7JV6 - chains A and L of the 9 polymer chains in the assembly; structure by electron microscopy, 3.00 A resolution.

[Chain A]
Molecule: Spike glycoprotein
Source organism: Severe acute respiratory syndrome coronavirus 2
UniProtKB: P0DTC2 (SPIKE_SARS2); residue numbers follow UniProt; this construct covers 14-1211
Amino-acid sequence (1281 residues; numbered -18 to 1262; the number before each row is that of its first residue; numbers below 1 keep their minus sign (Met-18 is residue -18)):
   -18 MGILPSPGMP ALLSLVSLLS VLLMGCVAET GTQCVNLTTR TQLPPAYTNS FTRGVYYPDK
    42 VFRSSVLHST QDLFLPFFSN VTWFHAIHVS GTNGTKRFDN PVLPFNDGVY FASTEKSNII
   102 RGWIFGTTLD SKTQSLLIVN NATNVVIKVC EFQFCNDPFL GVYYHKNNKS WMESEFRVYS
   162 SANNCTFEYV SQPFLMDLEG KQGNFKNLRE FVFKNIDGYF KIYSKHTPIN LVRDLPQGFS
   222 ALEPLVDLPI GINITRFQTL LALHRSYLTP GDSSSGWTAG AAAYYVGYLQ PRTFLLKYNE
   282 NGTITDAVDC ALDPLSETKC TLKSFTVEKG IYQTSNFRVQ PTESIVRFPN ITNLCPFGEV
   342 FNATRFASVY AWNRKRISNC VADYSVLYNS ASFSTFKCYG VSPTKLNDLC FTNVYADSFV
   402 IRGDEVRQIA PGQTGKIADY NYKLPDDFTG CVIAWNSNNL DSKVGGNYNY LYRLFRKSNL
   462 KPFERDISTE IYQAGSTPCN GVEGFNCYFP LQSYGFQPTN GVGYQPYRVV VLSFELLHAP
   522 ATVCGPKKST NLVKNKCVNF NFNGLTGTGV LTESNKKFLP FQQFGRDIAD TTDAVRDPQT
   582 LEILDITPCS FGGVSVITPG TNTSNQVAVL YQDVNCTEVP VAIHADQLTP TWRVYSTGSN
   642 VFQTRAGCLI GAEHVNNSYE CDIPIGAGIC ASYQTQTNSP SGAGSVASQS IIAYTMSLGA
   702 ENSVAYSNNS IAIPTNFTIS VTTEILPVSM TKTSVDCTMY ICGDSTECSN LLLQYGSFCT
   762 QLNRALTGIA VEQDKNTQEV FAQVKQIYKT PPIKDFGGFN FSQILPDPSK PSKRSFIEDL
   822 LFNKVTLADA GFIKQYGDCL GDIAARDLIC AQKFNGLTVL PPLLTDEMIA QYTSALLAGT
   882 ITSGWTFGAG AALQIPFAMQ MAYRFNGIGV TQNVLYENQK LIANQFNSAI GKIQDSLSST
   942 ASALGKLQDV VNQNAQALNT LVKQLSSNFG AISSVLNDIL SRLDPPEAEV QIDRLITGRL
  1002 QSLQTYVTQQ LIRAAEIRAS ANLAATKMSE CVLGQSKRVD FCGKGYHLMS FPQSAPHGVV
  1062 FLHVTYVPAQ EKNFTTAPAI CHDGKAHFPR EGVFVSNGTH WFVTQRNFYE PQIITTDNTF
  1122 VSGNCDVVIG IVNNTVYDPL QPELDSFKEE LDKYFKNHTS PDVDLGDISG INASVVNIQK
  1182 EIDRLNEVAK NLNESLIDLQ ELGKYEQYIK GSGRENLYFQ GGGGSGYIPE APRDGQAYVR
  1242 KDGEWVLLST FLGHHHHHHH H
Not modelled in the structure: -18 to 26, 70-79, 109-115, 144-164, 173-185, 246-262, 445-446, 468-479, 502, 621-640, 677-689, 828-853, 1146-1262
Sequence notes: expression tag (-18 to 13, 1212-1262); engineered mutation Ser682 (Arg in P0DTC2), Gly683 (Arg in P0DTC2), Gly685 (Arg in P0DTC2), Pro986 (Lys in P0DTC2), Pro987 (Val in P0DTC2)
UniProt features mapped onto this chain:
  - region: Asn280 to Cys301 (Putative superantigen), Arg403 to Asp405 (Integrin-binding motif), Asn448 to Phe456 (Immunodominant HLA epitope recognized by the CD8+), Pro681, Ala684 (Putative superantigen), Ser816 to Tyr837 (Fusion peptide 1), Lys835 to Phe855 (Fusion peptide 2), Asp1163 to Glu1202 (Heptad repeat 2)
  - site: Arg815, Ser816 (Cleavage)
  - glycosylation: Asn17 (N-linked (GlcNAc...) (complex) asparagine), Asn61 (N-linked (GlcNAc...) (hybrid) asparagine), Asn74 (N-linked (GlcNAc...) (complex) asparagine), Asn122 (N-linked (GlcNAc...) (hybrid) asparagine), Asn149 (N-linked (GlcNAc...) (complex) asparagine), Asn165 (N-linked (GlcNAc...) (complex) asparagine), Asn234 (N-linked (GlcNAc...) (high mannose) asparagine), Asn282 (N-linked (GlcNAc...) (complex) asparagine), Thr323 (O-linked (GalNAc) threonine), Ser325 (O-linked (HexNAc...) serine), Asn331 (N-linked (GlcNAc...) (complex) asparagine), Asn343 (N-linked (GlcNAc...) (complex) asparagine), Asn603 (N-linked (GlcNAc...) (hybrid) asparagine), Asn616 (N-linked (GlcNAc...) (complex) asparagine), Asn657 (N-linked (GlcNAc...) (complex) asparagine), Thr676 (O-linked (GlcNAc...) threonine), Thr678 (O-linked (GlcNAc...) threonine), Asn709 (N-linked (GlcNAc...) (high mannose) asparagine), Asn717 (N-linked (GlcNAc...) (hybrid) asparagine), Asn801 (N-linked (GlcNAc...) (hybrid) asparagine) and 6 more in UniProt
  - natural variant: Leu18 (L18F: In strain: Beta/B.1.351, Gamma/P.1 and 1 more), Thr19 (T19I: In strain: Omicron/BQ.1.1, Omicron/XBB.1.5 and 1 more; T19R: In strain: Delta/B.1.617.2, Omicron/BA.2 and 4 more), Thr20 (T20N: In strain: Gamma/P.1), Leu24 to Ala27 (sequence variant, change not given here; In strain: Omicron/BA.2, Omicron/BA.2.12.1 and 6 more), Pro26 (P26S: In strain: Gamma/P.1), Gln52 (Q52H: In strain: Omicron/EG.5.1), Ala67 (A67V: In strain: Eta/B.1.525, Omicron/BA.1), His69 to Val70 (deletion: In strain: Alpha/B.1.1.7, Eta/B.1.525 and 5 more), Gly75 (G75V: In strain: Lambda/C.37), Thr76 (T76I: In strain: Lambda/C.37), Asp80 (D80A: In strain: Beta/B.1.351), Val83 (V83A: In strain: Omicron/XBB.1.5, Omicron/EG.5.1), 80 further natural variant entries in UniProt
  - mutagenesis: His69 to Val70 (Increased incorporation of cleaved spike into virions), Asn121 (N121Q: Partial loss of biliverdin affinity), Arg190 (R190K: Partial loss of biliverdin affinity), Asn234 (N234Q: Increased resistance to neutralizing antibodies), Asn331 (N331Q: Reduced viral infectivity), Asn343 (N343Q: Reduced viral infectivity), Leu452 (L452R: Increased resistance to neutralizing antibodies. Decreases HLA binding to NF9 epitope. Increased binding affinity to human ACE2), Tyr453 (Y453F: Decreased HLA binding to NF9 epitope. Increased binding affinity to human ACE2), Ala475 (A475V: Increased resistance to neutralizing antibodies), Val483 (V483A: Increased resistance to neutralizing antibodies), Glu484 (E484D: Increased replication in human TMEM106B overexpressing cells), Phe490 (F490L: Increased resistance to neutralizing antibodies and human covalescent sera neutralization), 12 further mutagenesis entries in UniProt
Disulfides: Cys131-Cys166, Cys291-Cys301, Cys336-Cys361, Cys379-Cys432, Cys391-Cys525, Cys480-Cys488, Cys538-Cys590, Cys617-Cys649, Cys662-Cys671, Cys738-Cys760, Cys743-Cys749, Cys1032-Cys1043, Cys1082-Cys1126
Covalently attached groups: N-acetylglucosamine (NAG) linked to Asn61, Asn122, Asn165, Asn234, Asn282, Asn331, Asn343, Asn603, Asn616, Asn657, Asn709, Asn717, Asn801, Asn1074, Asn1098, Asn1134
Small-molecule neighbours: N-acetylglucosamine (NAG; 2-acetamido-2-deoxy-beta-D-glucopyranose): Arg457, Lys462, Glu465
From the paper describing this entry:
  - post-translational modification sites: Asn343

[Chain L]
Molecule: S2H13 Fab light chain
Source organism: Homo sapiens
Notes: antibody fragment or engineered binder
Amino-acid sequence (110 residues; each row starts with the number of its first residue):
     1 QAVVTQEPSL TVSPGGTVTL TCGSSTGAVT SGHYPYWFQQ KPGQAPRTLI YDTSNKHSWT
    61 PARFSGSLLG GKAALTLSGA RPEDEAEYYC LLSYSGARGV FGGGTKLTVL
Not modelled in the structure: 1
Disulfides: Cys22-Cys90

[Chain A / chain L interface]
Pairs across the interface (7; chain A residue first):
  Tyr449(A) - Ala62(L)
  Tyr449(A) - Arg63(L)
  Tyr449(A) - Ser78(L)
  Glu484(A) - His57(L)
  Glu484(A) - Ser58(L)  hydrogen bond (side chain-backbone)
  Phe490(A) - Ser58(L)
  Ser494(A) - Ala62(L)
Interface residues without a listed pair, chain A (6 interface residues in all): Gly447, Gln498

[Overview]
Chain A and chain L form an interface of 6 and 5 residues respectively; the contacts include 1 hydrogen bond.
Its one hydrogen-bonded contact is Glu484(A)-Ser58(L). Chain A binds N-acetylglucosamine. N-acetylglucosamine
is covalently linked to Asn61(A), Asn122(A), Asn165(A), Asn234(A), Asn282(A) and Asn331(A) and 10 more. From
the paper: a modification site at Asn343(A).
Chain A is Spike glycoprotein (Severe acute respiratory syndrome coronavirus 2) and chain L is S2H13 Fab light
chain (Homo sapiens); the structure, SARS-CoV-2 spike in complex with the S2H13 neutralizing antibody (closed
conformation), was determined by electron microscopy together with 7JV2, 7JV4, 7JW0 and 7JXC from the same
study.
